PDB entry 4TLM | X-ray diffraction, 3.77 A resolution | chains B and D of the 4 polymer chains in the assembly

[Chain B (and D)]
Protein: receptor subunit GluN2B
From: Xenopus laevis
Notes: chain D of this document is another copy of the same molecule, construct and numbering; everything in this record applies to it too
UniProt: A7XY94 (A7XY94_XENLA); aligned in 2 segments with insertions or deletions, so no single offset holds: 20-381 ~ UniProt 20-381; 382-825 ~ UniProt 386-839
Amino-acid sequence (824 residues; numbered 20 to 843; the number before each row is that of its first residue):
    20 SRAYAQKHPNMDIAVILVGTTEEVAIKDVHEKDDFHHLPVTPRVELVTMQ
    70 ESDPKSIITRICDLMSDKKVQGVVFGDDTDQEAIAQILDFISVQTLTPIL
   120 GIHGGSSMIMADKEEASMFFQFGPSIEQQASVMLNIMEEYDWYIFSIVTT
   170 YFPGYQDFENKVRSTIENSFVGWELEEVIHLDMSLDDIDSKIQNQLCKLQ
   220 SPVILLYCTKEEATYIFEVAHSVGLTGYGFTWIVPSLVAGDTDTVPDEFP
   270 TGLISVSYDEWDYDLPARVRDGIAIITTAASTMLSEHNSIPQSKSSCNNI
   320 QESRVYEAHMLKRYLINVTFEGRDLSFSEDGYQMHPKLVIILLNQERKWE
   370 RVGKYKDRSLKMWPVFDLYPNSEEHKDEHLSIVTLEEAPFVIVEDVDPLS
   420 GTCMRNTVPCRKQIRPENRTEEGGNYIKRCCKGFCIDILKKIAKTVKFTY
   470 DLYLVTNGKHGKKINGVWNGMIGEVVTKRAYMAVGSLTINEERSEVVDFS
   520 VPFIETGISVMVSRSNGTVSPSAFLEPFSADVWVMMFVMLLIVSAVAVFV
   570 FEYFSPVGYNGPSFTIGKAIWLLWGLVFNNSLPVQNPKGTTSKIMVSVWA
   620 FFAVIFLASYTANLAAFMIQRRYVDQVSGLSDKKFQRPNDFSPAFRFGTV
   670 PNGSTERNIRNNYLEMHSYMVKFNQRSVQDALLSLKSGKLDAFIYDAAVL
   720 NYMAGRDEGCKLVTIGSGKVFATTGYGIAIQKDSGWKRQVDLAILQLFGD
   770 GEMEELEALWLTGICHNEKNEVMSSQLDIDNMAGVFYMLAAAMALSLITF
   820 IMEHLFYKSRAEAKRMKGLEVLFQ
Unresolved in the structure: 20-25, 389-390, 434-445, 534-541, 572-584, 640-649, 789-797, 829-843 (chain D: 20-29, 383-396, 434-445, 537-540, 572-582, 789-793, 829-843)
Differences from the reference sequence: engineered mutation Ser20 (Met in A7XY94), Arg21 (Gly in A7XY94), Ala22 (Cys in A7XY94), Glu64 (Ala in A7XY94), Gln69 (Asn in A7XY94), Cys216 (Lys in A7XY94), Asp343 (Asn in A7XY94), Val486 (Thr490 in A7XY94), Leu601 (Val615 in A7XY94), Arg640 (Glu654 in A7XY94), Arg641 (Glu655 in A7XY94); insertion (826-836); expression tag (837-843)
Disulfides: Cys81-Cys316, Cys422-Cys449, Cys429-Cys450, Cys729-Cys784
Residues lining bound ligands:
  - N-acetylglucosamine (NAG; 2-acetamido-2-deoxy-beta-D-glucopyranose): Arg332, Tyr333, Asn336
  - QEM (4-[(1R,2S)-3-(4-benzylpiperidin-1-yl)-1-hydroxy-2-methylpropyl]phenol): Ala102, Gln105, Ile106, Phe109, Thr169, Tyr170, Phe171, Pro172, Met202, Thr228, Glu231
Swiss-Prot annotation at these positions:
  - binding site (Zn(2+)): His122, Glu279
  - glycosylation (N-linked (GlcNAc...) asparagine): Asn336, Asn681
  - binding site (L-glutamate): Thr507, Arg512

[How chain B and chain D interact]
Disulfides between the chains: Cys216(B)-Cys216(D)
Residue-residue contacts - 7 pairs, chain B then chain D:
  Gln212(B) - Asp208(D)
  Gln212(B) - Gln212(D)
  Cys216(B) - Asn213(D)  hydrogen bond (side chain-backbone)
  Cys216(B) - Cys216(D)  disulfide
  Cys216(B) - Lys217(D)  hydrogen bond (side chain-backbone)
  Ser241(B) - Asn213(D)
  Val242(B) - Lys217(D)
Interface residues without a listed pair, chain B (6 interface residues in all): Asp208, Asn213
Interface residues without a listed pair, chain D (7 interface residues in all): Ser209, Ser241

[Summary]
The interface between chain B and chain D involves 6 residues on one side and 7 on the other; the contacts
include 1 disulfide bond and 2 hydrogen bonds. Polar pairs include Cys216(B)-Asn213(D) and
Cys216(B)-Lys217(D). Bound to chain B: compound QEM and N-acetylglucosamine.
Both chains are receptor subunit GluN2B (Xenopus laevis). Entry 4TLM (Crystal structure of GluN1/GluN2B NMDA
receptor, structure 2) was determined by X-ray diffraction together with 4TLL from the same study.
